Entry 3H5R (X-ray diffraction, 2.10 A resolution); this record covers chains B and C of the 8 polymer chains in the assembly.

[Chain B (and C)]
Molecule: MccB protein
From: Escherichia coli
Notes: chain C of this document is another copy of the same molecule, construct and numbering; everything in this record applies to it too
UniProt: Q47506 (Q47506_ECOLX); residue numbers follow UniProt; this construct covers 1-350
Chain sequence (353 residues; numbered -2 to 350; the number before each row is that of its first residue; numbers below 1 keep their minus sign (Gly-2 is residue -2)):
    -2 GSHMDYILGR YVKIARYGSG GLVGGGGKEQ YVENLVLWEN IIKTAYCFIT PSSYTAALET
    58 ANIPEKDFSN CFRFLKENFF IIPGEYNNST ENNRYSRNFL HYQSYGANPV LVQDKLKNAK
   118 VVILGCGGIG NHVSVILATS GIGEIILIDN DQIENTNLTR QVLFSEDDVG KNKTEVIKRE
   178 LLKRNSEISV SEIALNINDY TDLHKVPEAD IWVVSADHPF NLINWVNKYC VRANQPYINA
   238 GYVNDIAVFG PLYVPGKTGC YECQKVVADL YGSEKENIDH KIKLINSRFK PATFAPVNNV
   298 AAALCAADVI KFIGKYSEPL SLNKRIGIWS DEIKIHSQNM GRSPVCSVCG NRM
Disordered / not traced: -2 to 0, 86-89, 263-271, 348-350 (chain C: -2 to 0, 264-269, 350)
Differences from the reference sequence: expression tag (-2 to 0)
Metal / ion sites: Zn2+: Cys257, Cys260, Cys343, Cys346

[Interface between chain B and chain C]
Pairs across the interface (10; chain B residue first):
  Glu189(B) with His333(C), hydrogen bond (backbone-side chain)
  Ile190(B) with His333(C)
  Ala191(B) with His333(C)
  Thr198(B) with Val263(C)
  His201(B) with Gln261(C); Asn336(C), hydrogen bond (backbone-side chain); Ser340(C)
  Lys202(B) with Asn336(C)
  Val203(B) with Asn336(C), hydrogen bond (backbone-side chain)
  Pro204(B) with Asn336(C)
Other interface residues (no listed pair), chain B (10 interface residues in all): Tyr226, Arg229
Other interface residues (no listed pair), chain C (6 interface residues in all): Pro341

[In short]
Chain B and chain C form an interface of 10 and 6 residues respectively, with 3 hydrogen bonds. Polar contacts
include Glu189(B)-His333(C), His201(B)-Asn336(C) and Val203(B)-Asn336(C). Cys257(B), Cys260(B), Cys343(B) and
Cys346(B) form the Zn2+ site.
Both chains are MccB protein (Escherichia coli). Entry 3H5R (Crystal structure of E. coli MccB + Succinimide)
was determined by X-ray diffraction (same publication as 3H5A, 3H5N, 3H9G, 3H9J and 3H9Q).
